6WOX - chains C and G of the 9 polymer chains in the assembly; structure by X-ray diffraction, 3.14 A resolution.

== Chain C ==
Name: DNA-directed RNA polymerase subunit beta
From: Thermus thermophilus
Notes: EC 2.7.7.6
UniProtKB: Q8RQE9 (RPOB_THET8); numbering as in UniProt (aligned over 1-1119)
Sequence (1119 residues; row label = number of the first residue in the row):
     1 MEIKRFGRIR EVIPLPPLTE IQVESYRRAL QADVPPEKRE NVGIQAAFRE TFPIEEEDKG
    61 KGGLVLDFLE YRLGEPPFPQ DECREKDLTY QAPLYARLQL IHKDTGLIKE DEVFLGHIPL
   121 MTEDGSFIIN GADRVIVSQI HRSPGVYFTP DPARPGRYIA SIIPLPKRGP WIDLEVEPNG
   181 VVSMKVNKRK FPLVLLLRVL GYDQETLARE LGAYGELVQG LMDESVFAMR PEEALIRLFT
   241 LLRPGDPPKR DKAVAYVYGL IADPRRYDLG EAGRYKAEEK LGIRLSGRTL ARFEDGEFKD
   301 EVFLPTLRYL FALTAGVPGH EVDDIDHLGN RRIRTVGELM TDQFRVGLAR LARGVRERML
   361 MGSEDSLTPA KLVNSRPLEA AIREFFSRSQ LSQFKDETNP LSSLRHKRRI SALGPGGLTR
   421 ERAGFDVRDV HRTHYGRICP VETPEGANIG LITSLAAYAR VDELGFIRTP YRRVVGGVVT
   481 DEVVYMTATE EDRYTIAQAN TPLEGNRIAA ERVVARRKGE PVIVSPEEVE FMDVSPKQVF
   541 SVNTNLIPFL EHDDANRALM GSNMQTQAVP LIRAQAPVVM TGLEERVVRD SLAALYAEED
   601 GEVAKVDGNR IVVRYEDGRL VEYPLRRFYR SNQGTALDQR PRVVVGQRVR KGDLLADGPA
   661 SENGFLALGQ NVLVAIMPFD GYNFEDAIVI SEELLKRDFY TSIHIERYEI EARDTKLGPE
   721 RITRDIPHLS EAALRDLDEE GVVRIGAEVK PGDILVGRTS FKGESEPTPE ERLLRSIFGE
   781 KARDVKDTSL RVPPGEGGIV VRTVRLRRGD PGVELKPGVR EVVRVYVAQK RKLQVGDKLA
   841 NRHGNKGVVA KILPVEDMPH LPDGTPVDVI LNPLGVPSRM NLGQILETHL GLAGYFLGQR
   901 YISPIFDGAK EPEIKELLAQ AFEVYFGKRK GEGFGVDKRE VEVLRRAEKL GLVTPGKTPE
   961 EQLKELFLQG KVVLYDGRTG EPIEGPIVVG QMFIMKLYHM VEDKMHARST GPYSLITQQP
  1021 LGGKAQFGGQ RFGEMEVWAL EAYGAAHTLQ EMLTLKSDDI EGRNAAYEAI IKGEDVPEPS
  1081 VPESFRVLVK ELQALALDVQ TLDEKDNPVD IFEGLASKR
Disordered / not traced: 57-63, 1119

== Chain G ==
Molecule: 22-nt DNA strand
Sequence (22 nucleotides; each row starts with the number of its first residue):
     1 CCTGCATCCG TGAGTGCAGC CA
Disordered / not traced: 1-2, 20-22

== Chain C / chain G interface ==
Contacting residue pairs (9; chain C residue first):
  Glu421(C) - DA13(G)  base contact
  Gly1023(C) - DA18(G)  phosphate contact
  Lys1024(C) - DA18(G)  hydrogen bond to the phosphate
  Gly1029(C) - DC17(G)  phosphate contact
  Gln1030(C) - DC17(G)  phosphate contact
  Arg1031(C) - DG16(G)  salt bridge to the phosphate
  Arg1031(C) - DC17(G)  hydrogen bond to the phosphate
  Gly1033(C) - DG16(G)  phosphate contact
  Met1035(C) - DT15(G)  sugar contact
Interface residues without a listed pair, chain C (9 interface residues in all): Glu1036

== In short ==
Chain C and chain G form an interface of 9 and 5 residues respectively, with 2 hydrogen bonds and 1 salt
bridge. Among the polar pairs are Lys1024(C)-DA18(G), Arg1031(C)-DC17(G) and Arg1031(C)-DG16(G).
Here chain C is DNA-directed RNA polymerase subunit beta (Thermus thermophilus) and chain G is a 22-nt DNA
strand. Entry 6WOX (Thermus thermophilus RNA polymerase initially transcribing complex with 2'dCTP) was
determined by X-ray diffraction together with 6WOY from the same study.
